PDB entry 3BT2 | X-ray diffraction, 2.50 A resolution | chains A and U of the 5 polymer chains in the assembly

[Chain A]
Molecule: Urokinase-type plasminogen activator
Source organism: Homo sapiens
Notes: fragment: urokinase amino terminal fragment, Urokinase-type plasminogen activator long chain A
UniProt: P00749 (UROK_HUMAN); residues 1-133 here correspond to UniProt positions 21-153 (UniProt number = residue number + 20)
Chain sequence (135 residues; numbered -1 to 133; the number before each row is that of its first residue; numbers below 1 keep their minus sign (Arg-1 is residue -1)):
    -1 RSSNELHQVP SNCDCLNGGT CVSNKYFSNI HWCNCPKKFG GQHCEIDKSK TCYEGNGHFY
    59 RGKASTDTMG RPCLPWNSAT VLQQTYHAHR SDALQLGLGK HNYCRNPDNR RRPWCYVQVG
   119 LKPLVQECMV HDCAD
Unresolved in the structure: -1 to 8, 133
Differences from the reference sequence: expression tag (-1 to 0)
Swiss-Prot annotation at these positions:
  - region: Leu14 to Phe37 (Binds urokinase plasminogen activator surface receptor), Ala132, Asp133 (Connecting peptide)
  - glycosylation: Thr18 (O-linked (Fuc) threonine)
Disulfides: Cys11-Cys19, Cys13-Cys31, Cys33-Cys42, Cys50-Cys131, Cys71-Cys113, Cys102-Cys126

[Chain U]
Molecule: Urokinase plasminogen activator surface receptor
Source organism: Homo sapiens
UniProt: Q03405 (UPAR_HUMAN); residues 1-281 here correspond to UniProt positions 23-303 (UniProt number = residue number + 22)
Chain sequence (283 residues; numbered 0 to 281 plus 1 insertion-coded residue; the number before each row is that of its first residue; numbering starts at 0):
     0 R
    1A S
     1 LRCMQCKTNG DCRVEECALG QDLCRTTIVR LWEEGEELEL VEKSCTHSEK TNRTLSYRTG
    61 LKITSLTEVV CGLDLCNQGN SGRAVTYSRS RYLECISCGS SDMSCERGRH QSLQCRSPEE
   121 QCLDVVTHWI QEGEEGRPKD DRHLRGCGYL PGCPGSNGFH NNDTFHFLKC CNTTKCNEGP
   181 ILELENLPQN GRQCYSCKGN STHGCSSEET FLIDCRGPMN QCLVATGTHE PKNQSYMVRG
   241 CATASMCQHA HLGDAFSMNH IDVSCCTKSG CNHPDLDVQY R
Unresolved in the structure: 0, 81-86, 131-138, 249-251, 276-281
Differences from the reference sequence: expression tag (0, 1A)
Swiss-Prot annotation at these positions:
  - site (Cleavage): Arg83, Ala84, Arg89, Ser90
  - glycosylation (N-linked (GlcNAc...) asparagine): Asn52, Asn162, Asn172, Asn200, Asn233
Disulfides: Cys3-Cys24, Cys6-Cys12, Cys17-Cys45, Cys71-Cys76, Cys95-Cys122, Cys98-Cys105, Cys115-Cys147, Cys153-Cys170, Cys171-Cys176, Cys194-Cys222, Cys197-Cys205, Cys215-Cys241, Cys247-Cys265, Cys266-Cys271
Covalent attachments: N-acetylglucosamine (NAG) linked to Asn52, Asn172, Asn200

[Chain A / chain U interface]
Pairs across the interface (44; chain A residue first):
  Cys19(A) with Lys139(U)
  Val20(A) with Lys139(U); Asp141(U)
  Ser21(A) with Lys139(U), hydrogen bond (backbone-backbone); Asp140(U), hydrogen bond
  Asn22(A) with Leu55(U); Asp140(U); Leu144(U)
  Lys23(A) with Thr127(U); Trp129(U); Asp140(U), hydrogen bond (backbone-side chain); Asp254(U); Ala255(U)
  Tyr24(A) with Arg53(U), hydrogen bond (backbone-side chain); His166(U), hydrogen bond; Asp254(U)
  Phe25(A) with Thr27(U); Arg53(U); Thr54(U); Leu55(U); Leu66(U), hydrophobic; Thr67(U); Glu68(U)
  Ser26(A) with Arg25(U); Thr27(U); Glu68(U), hydrogen bond
  Ile28(A) with Thr27(U); Val29(U), hydrophobic; Glu42(U)
  Trp30(A) with Leu31(U); Tyr57(U); Thr64(U); Leu66(U), hydrophobic
  Asn32(A) with Ser101(U)
  Gly39(A) with Leu38(U)
  Gln40(A) with Thr8(U), hydrogen bond; Leu38(U); Leu40(U)
  Ala86(A) with Asn9(U), hydrogen bond (backbone-side chain)
  His87(A) with Asn9(U); Gly10(U), hydrogen bond (side chain-backbone); Asp11(U), salt bridge
  Lys98(A) with Thr8(U), hydrogen bond (side chain-backbone); Asn9(U)
Other interface residues (no listed pair), chain U (34 interface residues in all): Lys50, Val125, Leu150, Pro151, Ser257

[In short]
16 residues of chain A face 34 of chain U across their interface; the contacts include 10 hydrogen bonds and 1
salt bridge. Among the polar pairs are His87(A)-Asp11(U), Ser21(A)-Asp140(U) and Lys23(A)-Asp140(U).
Covalently linked N-acetylglucosamine: at Asn52(U), Asn172(U) and Asn200(U).
Chain A is Urokinase-type plasminogen activator and chain U is Urokinase plasminogen activator surface
receptor, both from Homo sapiens; the structure, Structure of urokinase receptor, urokinase and vitronectin
complex, was determined by X-ray diffraction, deposited together with 3BT1.
